5HMG - chains B and F of the 6 polymer chains in the assembly; structure by X-ray diffraction, 3.20 A resolution.

== Chain B (and F) ==
Name: Hemagglutinin HA2 chain
Source organism: Influenza A virus (A/Aichi/2/1968(H3N2))
Notes: chain F of this document is another copy of the same molecule, construct and numbering; everything in this record applies to it too
Reference sequence: P03437 (HEMA_I68A0); residues 1-175 here correspond to UniProt positions 346-520 (UniProt number = residue number + 345)
Sequence (175 residues; numbered 1 to 175; the number before each row is that of its first residue):
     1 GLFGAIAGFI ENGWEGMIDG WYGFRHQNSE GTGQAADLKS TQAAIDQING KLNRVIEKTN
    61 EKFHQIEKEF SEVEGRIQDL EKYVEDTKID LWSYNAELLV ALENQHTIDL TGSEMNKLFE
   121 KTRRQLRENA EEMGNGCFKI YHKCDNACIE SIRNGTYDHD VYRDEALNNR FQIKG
Sequence notes: conflict Gly112 (Asp457 in P03437)
Disulfides: Cys144-Cys148
Covalent attachments: N-acetylglucosamine (NAG) linked to Asn154
Curated features (UniProtKB/Swiss-Prot):
  - glycosylation: Asn154 (N-linked (GlcNAc...) asparagine)

== Chain B / chain F interface ==
Pairs across the interface (57):
  Phe3(B) - Leu2(F)  hydrophobic
  Phe3(B) - Phe3(F)  hydrophobic
  Arg54(B) - Glu97(F)  salt bridge
  Arg54(B) - Ala101(F)
  Lys58(B) - Glu97(F)  salt bridge
  Asn60(B) - Asp90(F)  hydrogen bond
  Lys62(B) - Asp86(F)  salt bridge
  Lys62(B) - Asp90(F)  salt bridge
  His64(B) - Asp79(F)  salt bridge
  Gln65(B) - Tyr83(F)
  Ile66(B) - Asp79(F)
  Ile66(B) - Leu80(F)  hydrophobic
  Ile66(B) - Tyr83(F)  hydrophobic
  Lys68(B) - Tyr83(F)  hydrogen bond
  Glu74(B) - Arg76(F)  salt bridge
  Ile77(B) - Arg76(F)
  Ile77(B) - Ile77(F)  hydrophobic
  Ile77(B) - Leu80(F)  hydrophobic
  Gln78(B) - Arg76(F)
  Leu80(B) - Leu80(F)  hydrophobic
  Glu81(B) - Arg76(F)  salt bridge
  Val84(B) - Tyr83(F)  hydrophobic
  Val84(B) - Val84(F)  hydrophobic
  Glu85(B) - Tyr83(F)  hydrogen bond
  Lys88(B) - Tyr83(F)  hydrogen bond
  Lys88(B) - Thr87(F)
  Leu91(B) - Leu91(F)  hydrophobic
  Trp92(B) - Leu91(F)
  Trp92(B) - Tyr94(F)  hydrophobic
  Asn95(B) - Leu91(F)
  Asn95(B) - Tyr94(F)
  Leu99(B) - Tyr94(F)
  Leu102(B) - Leu102(F)  hydrophobic
  Ser113(B) - Leu2(F)  hydrogen bond (side chain-backbone)
  Lys117(B) - Gly1(F)  hydrogen bond (side chain-backbone)
  Lys117(B) - Leu2(F)
  Lys117(B) - Gly4(F)
  Arg123(B) - Glu132(F)  salt bridge
  Arg124(B) - Phe9(F)
  Arg124(B) - Glu132(F)  salt bridge
  Arg124(B) - Gly134(F)
  Arg127(B) - Glu131(F)  salt bridge
  Arg127(B) - Glu132(F)
  Arg127(B) - Met133(F)
  Arg127(B) - Tyr141(F)
  Glu128(B) - Glu131(F)
  Glu128(B) - Arg170(F)  salt bridge
  Glu128(B) - Phe171(F)
  Arg163(B) - Glu131(F)  salt bridge
  Arg163(B) - Arg170(F)  hydrogen bond (side chain-backbone)
  Asp164(B) - Ile173(F)
  Asp164(B) - Lys174(F)  hydrogen bond (side chain-backbone)
  Asp164(B) - Gly175(F)
  Leu167(B) - Phe171(F)  hydrophobic
  Leu167(B) - Ile173(F)  hydrophobic
  Asn168(B) - Ile173(F)
  Phe171(B) - Phe171(F)  hydrophobic
Other interface residues (no listed pair), chain B (37 interface residues in all): Leu2, Phe70, His106, Leu110
Other interface residues (no listed pair), chain F (33 interface residues in all): Leu98, Gln105, Phe119, Gln172

== Overview ==
Chain B and chain F form an interface of 37 and 33 residues respectively, with 8 hydrogen bonds and 12 salt
bridges. Polar contacts include Arg54(B)-Glu97(F), Lys58(B)-Glu97(F) and Lys62(B)-Asp86(F).
N-acetylglucosamine is covalently linked to Asn154(B).
Chain B and chain F are both Hemagglutinin HA2 chain (Influenza A virus (A/Aichi/2/1968(H3N2))); the
structure, Refinement of the influenza virus hemagglutinin by simulated annealing, was determined by X-ray
diffraction (same publication as 2HMG, 3HMG and 4HMG).
